4YO5 - chains I and J of the 12 polymer chains in the assembly; structure by X-ray diffraction, 3.35 A resolution.

[Chain I (and J)]
Protein: TssA
From: Escherichia coli 042
Notes: chain J of this document is another copy of the same molecule, construct and numbering; everything in this record applies to it too
Reference sequence: B7LFT5 (B7LFT5_ECO55); numbering as in UniProt (aligned over 401-529)
Sequence (131 residues; row label = number of the first residue in the row):
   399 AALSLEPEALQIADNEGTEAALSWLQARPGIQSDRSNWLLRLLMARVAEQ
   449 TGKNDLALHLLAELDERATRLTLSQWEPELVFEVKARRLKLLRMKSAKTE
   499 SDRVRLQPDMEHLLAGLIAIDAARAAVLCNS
Modified residues: Mse442 (selenomethionine; parent Met); Mse492 (selenomethionine; parent Met); Mse508 (selenomethionine; parent Met)
Sequence notes: expression tag (399-400)

[How chain I and chain J interact]
Residue-residue contacts (20):
  S431(I) - Q473(J)  hydrogen bond (side chain-backbone)
  D432(I) - Q473(J)
  R433(I) - Q473(J)
  R433(I) - W474(J)
  R433(I) - E475(J)  salt bridge
  L469(I) - L469(J)
  L469(I) - T470(J)
  L469(I) - W474(J)
  T470(I) - L469(J)
  L471(I) - W474(J)
  Q473(I) - S431(J)  hydrogen bond (backbone-side chain)
  Q473(I) - D432(J)
  Q473(I) - R433(J)
  W474(I) - R433(J)
  W474(I) - L469(J)
  W474(I) - L471(J)
  W474(I) - E475(J)
  E475(I) - R433(J)  salt bridge
  E475(I) - W474(J)
  L478(I) - W474(J)  hydrophobic
Also at the interface, not in a pair above, chain I (12 interface residues in all): W436, L437
Also at the interface, not in a pair above, chain J (12 interface residues in all): W436, L437, L478

[In short]
The chain I/chain J interface involves 12 residues from each chain, with 2 hydrogen bonds and 2 salt bridges.
Polar pairs include R433(I)-E475(J) and S431(I)-Q473(J).
Both chains are TssA (Escherichia coli 042). Entry 4YO5 (EAEC T6SS TssA-Cterminus) was determined by X-ray
diffraction.
